Entry 4S0P (X-ray diffraction, 3.25 A resolution); this record covers chain A.

Chain A:
Protein: Apoptosis regulator BAX
Organism: Homo sapiens
UniProtKB: Q07812 (BAX_HUMAN); residue numbers follow UniProt; this construct covers 1-192
Sequence (192 residues; row label = number of the first residue in the row):
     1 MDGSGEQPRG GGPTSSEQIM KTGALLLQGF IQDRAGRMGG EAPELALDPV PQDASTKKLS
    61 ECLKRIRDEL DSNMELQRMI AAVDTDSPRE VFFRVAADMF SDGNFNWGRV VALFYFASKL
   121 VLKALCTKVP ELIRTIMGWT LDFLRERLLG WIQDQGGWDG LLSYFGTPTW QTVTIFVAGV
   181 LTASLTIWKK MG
Disordered / not traced: 1-13, 36-40
Construct notes: engineered mutation Arg-67 (Gly in Q07812)
Curated features (UniProtKB/Swiss-Prot):
  - motif: Leu-59 to Asn-73 (BH3), Asp-98 to Ser-118 (BH1), Gly-150 to Phe-165 (BH2)
  - modified residue: Met-1 (N-acetylmethionine)
  - cross-link (Glycyl lysine isopeptide (Lys-Gly)): Lys-128 (interchain with G-Cter in ubiquitin), Lys-190 (interchain with G-Cter in ubiquitin)
  - natural variant: Gly-11 (G11E: In a plasmacytoma cell line), Arg-67 (G67R: In a T-cell acute lymphoblastic leukemia cell line; this construct carries the variant), Gly-108 (G108V: In a Burkitt lymphoma)
  - mutagenesis: Lys-21 (K21E: Reduces interaction with BCL2L11, homooligomerization and triggering of apoptosis), Met-74 (M74D/E: Strongly reduced interaction with MCL1, BCL2, BCL2L1 and BCL2L2. No effect on cytochrome c release and subsequent apoptosis triggered by etoposide), Lys-128 (K128R: Partial loss of polyubiquitination), Thr-172 to Gly-192 (Enhanced fiber formation with humanin), Ser-184 (S184D/E/H/K: Constitutive cytoplasmic location; S184V: Constitutive mitochondrial location. Enhanced fiber formation with humanin), Lys-189 (K189R: No loss of polyubiquitination), Lys-190 (K190R: Partial loss of polyubiquitination)
Reported in the primary citation:
  - interface hot spots (mutagenesis) - E17K/C62S/V121C/C126S/I136C, K21E/C62S/V121C/C126S/I136C, A24E/C62S/V121C/C126S/I136C: decreased binding to another copy of this molecule
  - interface hot spots (mutagenesis) - E75K, T172K: decreased binding to Apoptosis regulator BAX (chain A)

Summary:
Curated annotation (UniProt) lists 6 mutagenesis sites. The paper reports that E17K/C62S/V121C/C126S/I136C,
K21E/C62S/V121C/C126S/I136C and A24E/C62S/V121C/C126S/I136C reduce binding to another copy of this molecule;
E75K and T172K reduce binding to Apoptosis regulator BAX (chain A).
Chain A is Apoptosis regulator BAX (Homo sapiens); the structure, Crystal Structure of the Autoinhibited Dimer
of Pro-apoptotic BAX (II), was determined by X-ray diffraction, deposited together with 4S0O.
